1ZXL - chains A and B; structure by X-ray diffraction, 3.00 A resolution.

[Chain A (and B)]
Name: enoyl-acyl carrier reductase
Source organism: Plasmodium falciparum
Notes: EC 1.3.1.9; chain B of this document is another copy of the same molecule, construct and numbering; everything in this record applies to it too
Chain sequence (336 residues; numbered 97 to 432; the number before each row is that of its first residue):
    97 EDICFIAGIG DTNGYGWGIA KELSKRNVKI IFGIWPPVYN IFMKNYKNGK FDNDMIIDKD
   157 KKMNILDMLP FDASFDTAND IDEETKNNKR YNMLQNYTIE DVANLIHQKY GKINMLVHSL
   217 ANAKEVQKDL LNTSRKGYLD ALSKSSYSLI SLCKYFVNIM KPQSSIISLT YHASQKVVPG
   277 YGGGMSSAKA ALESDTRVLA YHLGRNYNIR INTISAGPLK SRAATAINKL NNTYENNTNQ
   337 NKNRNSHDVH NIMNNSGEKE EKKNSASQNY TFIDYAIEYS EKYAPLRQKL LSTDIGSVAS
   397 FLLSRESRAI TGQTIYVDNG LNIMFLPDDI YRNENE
Unresolved in the structure: 325-365, 426-432
Ligand contacts:
  - JP1 (N-[3-chloro-4-(4-chloro-2-hydroxyphenoxy)phenyl]morpholine-4-carboxamide): Ala217, Asn218, Ala219, Lys220, Val222, Tyr267, Tyr277, Lys285, Pro314, Ala319, Ala320, Ala322, Ile323, Ile369
  - NAD (nicotinamide-adenine-dinucleotide): Gly104, Ile105, Gly106, Asp107, Gly110, Tyr111, Gly112, Trp131, Phe167, Asp168, Ala169, Ser170, Ser215, Leu216, Ala217, Asn218, Lys240, Leu265, Thr266, Tyr267, Tyr277, Lys285, Ala312, Gly313, Pro314, Leu315, Ser317, Arg318, Ala319, Ala320, Ile369

[Interface between chain A and chain B]
Contacting residue pairs - 70 pairs, chain A then chain B:
  Arg293(A) - Ile419(B)
  Ala296(A) - Pro381(B)
  Tyr297(A) - Met420(B)  hydrophobic
  Tyr297(A) - Asp424(B)  hydrogen bond
  Gly300(A) - Pro381(B)
  Gly300(A) - Leu382(B)
  Arg301(A) - Lys378(B)  hydrogen bond (side chain-backbone)
  Arg301(A) - Tyr379(B)  hydrogen bond (side chain-backbone)
  Arg301(A) - Ala380(B)  hydrogen bond (side chain-backbone)
  Arg301(A) - Pro381(B)  hydrogen bond (backbone-backbone)
  Arg301(A) - Arg383(B)
  Arg301(A) - Asp424(B)  salt bridge
  Asn304(A) - Gln384(B)
  Arg306(A) - Leu382(B)
  Lys378(A) - Arg301(B)  hydrogen bond (backbone-side chain)
  Tyr379(A) - Arg301(B)  hydrogen bond (backbone-side chain)
  Ala380(A) - Arg301(B)  hydrogen bond (backbone-side chain)
  Pro381(A) - Ala296(B)
  Pro381(A) - Gly300(B)
  Pro381(A) - Arg301(B)  hydrogen bond (backbone-backbone)
  Leu382(A) - Gly300(B)
  Leu382(A) - Arg306(B)
  Leu382(A) - Arg404(B)
  Leu382(A) - Thr407(B)
  Arg383(A) - Arg301(B)
  Gln384(A) - Asn304(B)  hydrogen bond
  Gln384(A) - Arg404(B)  hydrogen bond
  Leu386(A) - Ala405(B)  hydrophobic
  Asp390(A) - Arg404(B)  salt bridge
  Asp390(A) - Ala405(B)
  Ser393(A) - Glu402(B)  hydrogen bond (side chain-backbone)
  Val394(A) - Phe397(B)  hydrophobic
  Val394(A) - Glu402(B)
  Val394(A) - Ile406(B)  hydrophobic
  Phe397(A) - Phe397(B)  hydrophobic
  Glu402(A) - Glu118(B)
  Glu402(A) - Ser393(B)  hydrogen bond (backbone-side chain)
  Glu402(A) - Val394(B)
  Arg404(A) - Leu382(B)
  Arg404(A) - Gln384(B)  hydrogen bond
  Arg404(A) - Leu387(B)
  Arg404(A) - Asp390(B)  salt bridge
  Ala405(A) - Leu386(B)  hydrophobic
  Ala405(A) - Val413(B)  hydrophobic
  Ala405(A) - Asp414(B)  hydrogen bond (backbone-backbone)
  Ala405(A) - Asn415(B)  hydrogen bond (backbone-backbone)
  Ala405(A) - Gly416(B)
  Ile406(A) - Ile411(B)  hydrophobic
  Ile406(A) - Tyr412(B)
  Ile406(A) - Val413(B)  hydrophobic
  Thr407(A) - Leu382(B)
  Thr407(A) - Gly416(B)
  Gly408(A) - Ile419(B)
  Gln409(A) - Tyr412(B)
  Gln409(A) - Asn418(B)  hydrogen bond
  Gln409(A) - Ile419(B)
  Ile411(A) - Ile411(B)  hydrophobic
  Tyr412(A) - Ile406(B)
  Tyr412(A) - Gln409(B)
  Val413(A) - Ala405(B)  hydrophobic
  Asp414(A) - Ala405(B)  hydrogen bond (backbone-backbone)
  Asn415(A) - Ala405(B)  hydrogen bond (backbone-backbone)
  Asn415(A) - Thr407(B)
  Gly416(A) - Thr407(B)
  Asn418(A) - Gln409(B)  hydrogen bond
  Ile419(A) - Arg293(B)
  Ile419(A) - Gln409(B)
  Met420(A) - Tyr297(B)  hydrophobic
  Asp424(A) - Tyr297(B)  hydrogen bond
  Asp424(A) - Arg301(B)  salt bridge
Other interface residues (no listed pair), chain A (40 interface residues in all): Glu118, Ile305, Lys385, Leu387
Other interface residues (no listed pair), chain B (40 interface residues in all): Lys385, Ser403, Gly408

[Overview]
The chain A/chain B interface involves 40 residues from each chain; the contacts include 21 hydrogen bonds and
4 salt bridges. Polar pairs include Arg301(A)-Asp424(B), Asp390(A)-Arg404(B) and Tyr297(A)-Asp424(B). Bound to
chain A: NAD and compound JP1.
Both chains are enoyl-acyl carrier reductase (Plasmodium falciparum). Entry 1ZXL (Synthesis, Biological
Activity, and X-Ray Crystal Structural Analysis of Diaryl Ether Inhibitors of Malarial Enoyl ACP ...) was
determined by X-ray diffraction, deposited together with 1ZXB, 1ZW1 and 1ZSN.
